PDB entry 6C23 | electron microscopy, 3.90 A resolution | chains N and Q of the 12 polymer chains in the assembly

# Chain N
Molecule: Histone-binding protein RBBP4
Organism: Homo sapiens
UniProtKB: Q09028 (RBBP4_HUMAN); numbering as in UniProt (aligned over 1-425)
Sequence (425 residues; row label = number of the first residue in the row):
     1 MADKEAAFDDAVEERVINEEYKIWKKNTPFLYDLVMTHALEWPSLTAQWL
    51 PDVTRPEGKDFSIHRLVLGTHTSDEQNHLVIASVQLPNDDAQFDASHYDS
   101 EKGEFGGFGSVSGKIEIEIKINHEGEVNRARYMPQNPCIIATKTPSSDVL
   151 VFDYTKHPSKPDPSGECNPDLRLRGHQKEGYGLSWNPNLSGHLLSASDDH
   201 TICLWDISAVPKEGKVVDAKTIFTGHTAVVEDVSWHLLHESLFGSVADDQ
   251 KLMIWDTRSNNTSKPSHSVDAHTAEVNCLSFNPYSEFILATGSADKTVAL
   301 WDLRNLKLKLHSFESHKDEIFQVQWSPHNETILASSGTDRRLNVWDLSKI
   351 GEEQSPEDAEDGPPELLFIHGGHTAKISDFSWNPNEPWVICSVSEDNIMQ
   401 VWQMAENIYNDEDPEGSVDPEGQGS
Not modelled in the structure: 1-3, 91-111, 411-425
UniProt features mapped onto this chain:
  - modified residue: Ala-2 (N-acetylalanine), Lys-4 (N6-acetyllysine), Ser-110 (Phosphoserine), Lys-160 (N6-acetyllysine), Ser-355 (Phosphoserine)
  - cross-link (Glycyl lysine isopeptide (Lys-Gly)): Lys-4 (interchain with G-Cter in SUMO2), Lys-160 (interchain with G-Cter in SUMO2)
  - mutagenesis: Val-35 (V35A: Loss of interaction with ARMC12), Pro-43 (P43A: Loss of interaction with ZNF827 and loss of localization to telomeres; when associated with A-73), Ser-73 (S73A: Loss of interaction with ZNF827 and loss of localization to telomeres; when associated with A-43), Glu-126 to Asn-128 (Loss of interaction with ZNF827), Glu-126 (E126A: Loss of interaction with ZNF827 and loss of localization to telomeres; when associated with A-128 and A-179), Asn-128 (N128A: Loss of interaction with ZNF827 and loss of localization to telomeres; when associated with A-126 and A-179), Glu-179 (E179A: Loss of interaction with ZNF827 and loss of localization to telomeres; when associated with A-126 and A-128), Tyr-181 (Y181A: Loss of interaction with ZNF827 and loss of localization to telomeres), Glu-231 (E231A: Decreased interaction with ZNF827; when associated with A-277), Asn-277 (N277A: Decreased interaction with ZNF827; when associated with A-231), Glu-395 (E395A: Decreased interaction with ZNF827)

# Chain Q
Molecule: Polycomb protein SUZ12
Organism: Homo sapiens
UniProtKB: Q15022 (SUZ12_HUMAN); residue numbers follow UniProt; this construct covers 1-739
Sequence (739 residues; row label = number of the first residue in the row):
     1 MAPQKHGGGGGGGSGPSAGSGGGGFGGSAAVAAATASGGKSGGGSCGGGG
    51 SYSASSSSSAAAAAGAAVLPVKKPKMEHVQADHELFLQAFEKPTQIYRFL
   101 RTRNLIAPIFLHRTLTYMSHRNSRTNIKRKTFKVDDMLSKVEKMKGEQES
   151 HSLSAHLQLTFTGFFHKNDKPSPNSENEQNSVTLEVLLVKVCHKKRKDVS
   201 CPIRQVPTGKKQVPLNPDLNQTKPGNFPSLAVSSNEFEPSNSHMVKSYSL
   251 LFRVTRPGRREFNGMINGETNENIDVNEELPARRKRNREDGEKTFVAQMT
   301 VFDKNRRLQLLDGEYEVAMQEMEECPISKKRATWETILDGKRLPPFETFS
   351 QGPTLQFTLRWTGETNDKSTAPIAKPLATRNSESLHQENKPGSVKPTQTI
   401 AVKESLTTDLQTRKEKDTPNENRQKLRIFYQFLYNNNTRQQTEARDDLHC
   451 PWCTLNCRKLYSLLKHLKLCHSRFIFNYVYHPKGARIDVSINECYDGSYA
   501 GNPQDIHRQPGFAFSRNGPVKRTPITHILVCRPKRTKASMSEFLESEDGE
   551 VEQQRTYSSGHNRLYFHSDTCLPLRPQEMEVDSEDEKDPEWLREKTITQI
   601 EEFSDVNEGEKEVMKLWNLHVMKHGFIADNQMNHACMLFVENYGQKIIKK
   651 NLCRNFMLHLVSMHDFNLISIMSIDKAVTKLREMQQKLEKGESASPANEE
   701 ITEEQNGTANGFSEINSKEKALETDSVSGVSKQSKKQKL
Not modelled in the structure: 1-80, 147-739

# Interface between chain N and chain Q
Pairs across the interface (50; chain N residue first):
  Glu-13(N) / Arg-103(Q)  salt bridge
  Val-16(N) / Arg-103(Q)
  Glu-20(N) / Leu-100(Q)
  Glu-20(N) / Arg-103(Q)  salt bridge
  Glu-20(N) / Ile-109(Q)
  Ile-23(N) / Ile-109(Q)  hydrophobic
  Asn-27(N) / Phe-110(Q)
  Asn-27(N) / Tyr-117(Q)  hydrogen bond
  Phe-30(N) / Leu-115(Q)
  Phe-30(N) / Thr-116(Q)  hydrogen bond (backbone-backbone)
  Phe-30(N) / Tyr-117(Q)  hydrophobic
  Leu-31(N) / Phe-110(Q)  hydrophobic
  Leu-31(N) / Thr-114(Q)
  Leu-31(N) / Leu-115(Q)  hydrophobic
  Ser-285(N) / Thr-131(Q)  hydrogen bond
  Ile-288(N) / Thr-131(Q)
  Leu-308(N) / Asp-136(Q)
  Lys-317(N) / Ile-106(Q)  hydrogen bond (side chain-backbone)
  Lys-317(N) / Ala-107(Q)
  Lys-317(N) / Pro-108(Q)
  Arg-340(N) / Arg-103(Q)
  Arg-341(N) / Pro-108(Q)  hydrogen bond (side chain-backbone)
  Arg-341(N) / Ile-109(Q)  hydrogen bond (side chain-backbone)
  Leu-347(N) / Lys-130(Q)
  Ser-348(N) / Lys-128(Q)
  Lys-349(N) / Thr-125(Q)
  Glu-352(N) / Asn-122(Q)
  Glu-352(N) / Ser-123(Q)
  Glu-352(N) / Arg-124(Q)
  Gln-354(N) / Asn-122(Q)
  Glu-357(N) / Arg-121(Q)  salt bridge
  Asp-358(N) / Arg-113(Q)  hydrogen bond (backbone-side chain)
  Asp-358(N) / Arg-121(Q)
  Asp-358(N) / Asn-122(Q)  hydrogen bond (side chain-backbone)
  Asp-361(N) / Leu-111(Q)
  Asp-361(N) / Arg-113(Q)
  Asp-361(N) / Arg-121(Q)  salt bridge
  Gly-362(N) / Arg-113(Q)  hydrogen bond (backbone-side chain)
  Pro-363(N) / Arg-113(Q)  hydrogen bond (backbone-side chain)
  Leu-366(N) / Leu-111(Q)  hydrophobic
  Leu-366(N) / Arg-113(Q)  hydrogen bond (backbone-side chain)
  Leu-367(N) / Leu-111(Q)
  Leu-367(N) / Thr-114(Q)
  Phe-368(N) / Leu-111(Q)  hydrophobic
  Phe-368(N) / Thr-114(Q)
  Ile-369(N) / Ile-109(Q)
  Ile-369(N) / Phe-110(Q)  hydrophobic
  Ile-369(N) / Leu-111(Q)  hydrophobic
  Gly-371(N) / Ile-109(Q)
  Asn-407(N) / Thr-116(Q)
Also at the interface, not in a pair above, chain N (37 interface residues in all): Ile-17, Glu-19, Trp-24, Asp-302, Leu-310, Pro-364, Ile-408, Asn-410
Also at the interface, not in a pair above, chain Q (29 interface residues in all): Ile-96, Phe-99, Asn-104, His-112, Asn-126, Lys-133, Val-134

# Overview
37 residues of chain N face 29 of chain Q across their interface; the contacts include 11 hydrogen bonds and 4
salt bridges. Polar pairs include Glu-13(N)/Arg-103(Q), Glu-20(N)/Arg-103(Q) and Glu-357(N)/Arg-121(Q).
UniProt lists 11 mutagenesis sites on chain N.
Chain N is Histone-binding protein RBBP4 and chain Q is Polycomb protein SUZ12, both from Homo sapiens; the
structure, Cryo-EM structure of PRC2 bound to cofactors AEBP2 and JARID2 in the Compact Active State, was
determined by electron microscopy together with 6C24 from the same study.
